PDB entry 9HNY | electron microscopy, 3.30 A resolution | chains CA and CO of the 105 polymer chains in the assembly

# Chain CA
Molecule: 9S RNA
From: Trypanosoma brucei
Sequence (620 nucleotides; row label = number of the first residue in the row; note: 10 numbers in that range are skipped by the numbering (no residue carries them; nothing is unmodelled there); a row labelled like 384A-384J holds insertion residues (384A, then the next letters in order)):
     1 UAAAUUAUGG UCAAUUGUUA GUAUUCAUAU UAAUUUUUUU AAAUGUUUUA UCAUUUUAUA
    61 AAGGUUUAUU UUUGAAAGAU UUUUUGUAUA AAAUUUUAGG AAUAGUUAAU AAUAAUUUAU
   121 AAUUUUGAUU AGAUUGUUUU GUUAAUGCUA UUAGAUGGGU GUGGAAAAAU AAAAAAAAUA
   181 AUUAAUAUAU AUCAAUAAUA AAUUAAAUUA AUCUAUUAGU CAGAAAUGGA UGCCAGCCGU
   241 UGCGGUAAUU UCUAUGCUUU UAAAUAUUAU ACAAUUAUCA UAUUAAAUUG UUAAGUGCUG
   301 AUUUAACCAA UAAAAAUAUA AAUAAUUUUU AUUUGUUUUU AAACACCAUU AGGUAUAUGC
   361 AAAUAUAAAA UUAUAGUAAU UAUA
384A-384J AAUUAUAUUA
   390 UAUUAUA
   402 UUUAUUCAUA UAAUUAAUAG GAUAAUAUUU GUAGUUUUUG AUACCAUGAU AAGGAUUAUA
   462 AAUUGAAAGU GUUAAUAUCA UAAUCAAAAU UUAUUAUUUA UAUUAAAUAU GUAUGUGUAG
   522 AUAAAAUAAG AAAUUAAAAA GGUAUUGUUG CCCACCAAUU UUUAUAAUAA AAAUAACGUG
   582 CAGUAAUUAA UAUAUUUAUA AAAAUAUAUU UUUUUUUUU
Not modelled in the structure: 208-227, 254-260, 349-353, 384A-384J, 402-416, 431-440, 489-510, 523-529, 538-559
Sequence notes: conflict U614 (A1802 in X02547.1), U615 (G1803 in X02547.1), U616 (C1804 in X02547.1), U618 (A1806 in X02547.1), U619 (A1807 in X02547.1), U620 (A1808 in X02547.1)

# Chain CO
Name: Mitochondrial ribosomal protein S15
From: Trypanosoma brucei
UniProtKB: A0A3L6LDF7 (A0A3L6LDF7_9TRYP); residues 1-429 here = UniProt positions 1-429
Sequence (429 residues; numbered 1 to 429; the number before each row is that of its first residue):
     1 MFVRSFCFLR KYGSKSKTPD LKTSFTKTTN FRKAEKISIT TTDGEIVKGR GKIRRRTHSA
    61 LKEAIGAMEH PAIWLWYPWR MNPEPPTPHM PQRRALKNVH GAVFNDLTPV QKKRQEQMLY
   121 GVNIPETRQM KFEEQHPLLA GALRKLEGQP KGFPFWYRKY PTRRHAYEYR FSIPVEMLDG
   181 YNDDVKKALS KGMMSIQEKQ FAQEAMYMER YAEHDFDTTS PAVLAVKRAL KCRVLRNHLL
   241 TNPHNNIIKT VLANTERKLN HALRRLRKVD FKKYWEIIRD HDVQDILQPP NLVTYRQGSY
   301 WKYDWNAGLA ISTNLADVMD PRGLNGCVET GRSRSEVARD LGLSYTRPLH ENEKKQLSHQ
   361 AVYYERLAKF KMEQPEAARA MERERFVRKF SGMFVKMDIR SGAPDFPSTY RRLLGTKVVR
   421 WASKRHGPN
Not modelled in the structure: 1-68, 84-88

# How chain CA and chain CO interact
Residue-residue contacts - 120 pairs, chain CA then chain CO:
  G64(CA) / Thr-416(CO)  sugar contact
  G64(CA) / Lys-417(CO)  base contact
  U65(CA) / Arg-412(CO)  base contact
  U65(CA) / Thr-416(CO)  sugar contact
  U66(CA) / Arg-412(CO)  sugar contact
  U67(CA) / Arg-411(CO)  sugar contact
  U89(CA) / Ile-399(CO)  base contact
  A90(CA) / Ile-399(CO)  phosphate contact
  A91(CA) / Pro-404(CO)  phosphate contact
  A92(CA) / Asn-429(CO)  hydrogen bond to the phosphate
  U103(CA) / Ser-423(CO)  sugar contact
  A104(CA) / Ala-422(CO)  phosphate contact
  A104(CA) / Ser-423(CO)  sugar contact
  A104(CA) / His-426(CO)  phosphate contact
  G105(CA) / Arg-420(CO)  hydrogen bond to the sugar
  G105(CA) / Trp-421(CO)  phosphate contact
  G105(CA) / Ala-422(CO)  hydrogen bond to the phosphate
  G105(CA) / Ser-423(CO)  phosphate contact
  G105(CA) / His-426(CO)  salt bridge to the phosphate
  U106(CA) / Trp-421(CO)  hydrogen bond to the phosphate
  U106(CA) / His-426(CO)  sugar contact
  U107(CA) / His-426(CO)  sugar contact
  A109(CA) / Gln-360(CO)  hydrogen bond to the sugar
  U110(CA) / Gln-360(CO)  sugar contact
  A111(CA) / Tyr-364(CO)  stacking on the base
  A112(CA) / Tyr-363(CO)  base contact
  A114(CA) / Glu-382(CO)  base contact
  A114(CA) / Arg-385(CO)  hydrogen bond to the phosphate
  A114(CA) / Phe-386(CO)  base contact
  A114(CA) / Lys-389(CO)  salt bridge to the phosphate
  A115(CA) / Tyr-363(CO)  phosphate contact
  A115(CA) / Arg-385(CO)  salt bridge to the phosphate
  U116(CA) / Tyr-363(CO)  hydrogen bond to the phosphate
  U116(CA) / Met-381(CO)  base contact
  U116(CA) / Arg-385(CO)  salt bridge to the phosphate
  U117(CA) / Tyr-363(CO)  sugar contact
  U118(CA) / Lys-355(CO)  phosphate contact
  U118(CA) / Gln-356(CO)  sugar contact
  A119(CA) / Asn-352(CO)  hydrogen bond to the sugar
  A119(CA) / Lys-355(CO)  salt bridge to the phosphate
  A119(CA) / Gln-356(CO)  sugar contact
  U120(CA) / Asn-352(CO)  base contact
  A122(CA) / His-426(CO)  hydrogen bond to the sugar
  A122(CA) / Gly-427(CO)  sugar contact
  U123(CA) / Arg-296(CO)  salt bridge to the phosphate
  U123(CA) / Arg-425(CO)  hydrogen bond to the sugar
  U123(CA) / Gly-427(CO)  sugar contact
  U123(CA) / Pro-428(CO)  sugar contact
  U124(CA) / Arg-296(CO)  salt bridge to the phosphate
  U124(CA) / Arg-425(CO)  salt bridge to the phosphate
  U125(CA) / Gln-297(CO)  phosphate contact
  U126(CA) / Thr-294(CO)  base contact
  U126(CA) / Gln-297(CO)  sugar contact
  U126(CA) / Ser-299(CO)  hydrogen bond to the base
  A128(CA) / Arg-425(CO)  sugar contact
  U129(CA) / Ala-422(CO)  sugar contact
  U129(CA) / Ser-423(CO)  sugar contact
  U129(CA) / Lys-424(CO)  phosphate contact
  U130(CA) / Ala-422(CO)  sugar contact
  U130(CA) / Ser-423(CO)  phosphate contact
  U130(CA) / Lys-424(CO)  salt bridge to the phosphate
  U156(CA) / Arg-412(CO)  hydrogen bond to the phosphate
  G157(CA) / Phe-394(CO)  stacking on the base
  G157(CA) / Arg-400(CO)  salt bridge to the phosphate
  G157(CA) / Ser-401(CO)  base contact
  G157(CA) / Phe-406(CO)  base contact
  G157(CA) / Arg-412(CO)  salt bridge to the phosphate
  G157(CA) / Leu-413(CO)  phosphate contact
  G157(CA) / Lys-417(CO)  phosphate contact
  G157(CA) / Val-418(CO)  base contact
  G157(CA) / Trp-421(CO)  base contact
  G158(CA) / Lys-417(CO)  salt bridge to the phosphate
  G161(CA) / Lys-396(CO)  base contact
  G163(CA) / Lys-396(CO)  base contact
  A166(CA) / Asp-398(CO)  phosphate contact
  A287(CA) / Ile-247(CO)  base contact
  U288(CA) / Asn-245(CO)  base contact
  U288(CA) / Asn-246(CO)  sugar contact
  U288(CA) / Ile-247(CO)  base contact
  U289(CA) / Asn-242(CO)  hydrogen bond to the sugar
  U289(CA) / His-244(CO)  hydrogen bond to the sugar
  U289(CA) / Asn-245(CO)  sugar contact
  G290(CA) / Asn-242(CO)  hydrogen bond to the sugar
  U291(CA) / Pro-243(CO)  base contact
  U291(CA) / His-244(CO)  base contact
  U292(CA) / Leu-240(CO)  base contact
  U292(CA) / Thr-241(CO)  base contact
  A293(CA) / Thr-241(CO)  hydrogen bond to the base
  A293(CA) / Asn-242(CO)  base contact
  A310(CA) / Gln-197(CO)  phosphate contact
  A310(CA) / His-238(CO)  sugar contact
  A310(CA) / Asn-245(CO)  base contact
  A310(CA) / Ile-248(CO)  sugar contact
  U311(CA) / Lys-231(CO)  phosphate contact
  U311(CA) / Leu-235(CO)  sugar contact
  U311(CA) / Ile-247(CO)  base contact
  U311(CA) / Ile-248(CO)  sugar contact
  U311(CA) / Val-251(CO)  sugar contact
  A312(CA) / Val-110(CO)  sugar contact
  A312(CA) / Lys-113(CO)  hydrogen bond to the base
  A312(CA) / Lys-231(CO)  salt bridge to the phosphate
  A312(CA) / Val-251(CO)  phosphate contact
  A313(CA) / Val-110(CO)  base contact
  A313(CA) / Gln-111(CO)  sugar contact
  A313(CA) / Arg-114(CO)  base contact
  A314(CA) / Leu-224(CO)  base contact
  A314(CA) / Arg-228(CO)  base contact
  A314(CA) / Lys-231(CO)  base contact
  A315(CA) / Arg-228(CO)  salt bridge to the phosphate
  A315(CA) / Lys-258(CO)  salt bridge to the phosphate
  A315(CA) / His-261(CO)  base contact
  A315(CA) / Arg-265(CO)  hydrogen bond to the sugar
  A315(CA) / Tyr-303(CO)  hydrogen bond to the base
  A316(CA) / Asn-306(CO)  base contact
  A316(CA) / Ala-307(CO)  hydrogen bond to the sugar
  U328(CA) / Asn-246(CO)  sugar contact
  U328(CA) / Lys-249(CO)  phosphate contact
  U329(CA) / Asn-246(CO)  sugar contact
  U329(CA) / Lys-249(CO)  salt bridge to the phosphate
  C360(CA) / His-244(CO)  salt bridge to the phosphate
Other interface residues (no listed pair), chain CA (61 interface residues in all): A108, A155, A167, A309, U330, A361
Other interface residues (no listed pair), chain CO (79 interface residues in all): Pro-109, Ile-196, Val-293, His-350, Glu-351, His-359, Arg-366, Leu-367, Phe-370, Met-393, Gly-402, Ala-403, Ser-408

# Overview
61 residues of chain CA face 79 of chain CO across their interface; the contacts include 20 hydrogen bonds, 17
salt bridges and 2 aromatic stacking contacts. Polar pairs include U126(CA)/Ser-299(CO), A293(CA)/Thr-241(CO)
and A312(CA)/Lys-113(CO).
Chain CA is 9S RNA and chain CO is Mitochondrial ribosomal protein S15, both from Trypanosoma brucei; the
structure, Mitoribosomal small subunit in complex with Mettl15 and Mettl17, was determined by electron
microscopy.
